Entry 2FYY (X-ray diffraction, 1.50 A resolution); this record covers chains A and B of the 3 polymer chains in the assembly.

Chain A:
Name: HLA class I histocompatibility antigen, B-35 alpha chain
Source organism: Homo sapiens
UniProt: P30474 (1B35_HUMAN); residues 1-276 here correspond to UniProt positions 25-300 (UniProt number = residue number + 24)
Chain sequence (276 residues; row label = number of the first residue in the row):
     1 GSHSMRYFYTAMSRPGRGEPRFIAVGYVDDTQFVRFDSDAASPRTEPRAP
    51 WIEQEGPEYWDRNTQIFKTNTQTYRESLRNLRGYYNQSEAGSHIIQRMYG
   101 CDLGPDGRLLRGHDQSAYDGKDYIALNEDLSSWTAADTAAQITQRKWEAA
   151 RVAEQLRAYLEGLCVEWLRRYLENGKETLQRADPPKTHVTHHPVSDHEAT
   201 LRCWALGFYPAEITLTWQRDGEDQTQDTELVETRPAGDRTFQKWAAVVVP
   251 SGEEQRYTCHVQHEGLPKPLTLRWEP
Disulfide bonds: Cys101-Cys164, Cys203-Cys259

Chain B:
Name: Beta-2-microglobulin
Source organism: Homo sapiens
UniProt: P61769 (B2MG_HUMAN); residues 1-99 here correspond to UniProt positions 21-119 (UniProt number = residue number + 20)
Chain sequence (99 residues; numbered 1 to 99; the number before each row is that of its first residue):
     1 IQRTPKIQVYSRHPAENGKSNFLNCYVSGFHPSDIEVDLLKNGERIEKVE
    51 HSDLSFSKDWSFYLLYYTEFTPTEKDEYACRVNHVTLSQPKIVKWDRDM
Disulfide bonds: Cys25-Cys80
Curated features (UniProtKB/Swiss-Prot):
  - modified residue: Gln2 (Pyrrolidone carboxylic acid)
  - glycosylation: Ile1 (N-linked (Glc) (glycation) isoleucine), Lys19 (N-linked (Glc) (glycation) lysine), Lys41 (N-linked (Glc) (glycation) lysine), Lys48 (N-linked (Glc) (glycation) lysine), Lys58 (N-linked (Glc) (glycation) lysine), Lys91 (N-linked (Glc) (glycation) lysine), Lys94 (N-linked (Glc) (glycation) lysine)

Interface between chain A and chain B:
Pairs across the interface (56):
  Phe8(A) with Ser55(B); Phe56(B), hydrophobic
  Tyr9(A) with Phe56(B)
  Thr10(A) with Phe56(B); Phe62(B)
  Met12(A) with Ser33(B), hydrogen bond
  Arg17(A) with Asp34(B), salt bridge
  Val25(A) with Asp53(B); Leu54(B); Ser55(B)
  Tyr27(A) with Ser55(B); Tyr63(B), hydrogen bond
  Gln32(A) with Asp53(B), hydrogen bond
  Arg35(A) with Asp53(B), salt bridge
  Arg48(A) with Asp53(B), salt bridge
  Ile94(A) with Pro32(B), hydrophobic; Ser33(B)
  Gln96(A) with His31(B), hydrogen bond; Phe56(B); Trp60(B), hydrogen bond (side chain-backbone); Phe62(B)
  Arg97(A) with Phe56(B)
  Met98(A) with Phe56(B), hydrophobic; Ser57(B)
  Gln115(A) with Trp60(B)
  Ser116(A) with Trp60(B)
  Ala117(A) with Trp60(B), hydrophobic
  Asp119(A) with His31(B)
  Gly120(A) with Arg3(B), hydrogen bond (backbone-side chain); His31(B), hydrogen bond (backbone-side chain); Trp60(B)
  Asp122(A) with Trp60(B), hydrogen bond
  His192(A) with Asp98(B)
  Arg202(A) with Asp98(B), hydrogen bond (side chain-backbone); Met99(B)
  Trp204(A) with Asp98(B); Met99(B)
  Val231(A) with Gln8(B)
  Glu232(A) with Gln8(B), hydrogen bond (backbone-side chain); Tyr26(B); Ser28(B), hydrogen bond
  Thr233(A) with Tyr26(B)
  Arg234(A) with Gln8(B), hydrogen bond; Tyr10(B); Met99(B), hydrogen bond (side chain-backbone)
  Pro235(A) with Tyr10(B), hydrogen bond (backbone-side chain); Asn24(B); Tyr26(B); Leu65(B), hydrophobic
  Ala236(A) with Arg12(B), hydrogen bond (backbone-side chain); Asn24(B), hydrogen bond (backbone-side chain)
  Gly237(A) with Arg12(B), hydrogen bond (backbone-side chain)
  Gln242(A) with Tyr10(B); Ser11(B), hydrogen bond (side chain-backbone); Arg12(B), hydrogen bond (side chain-backbone)
  Trp244(A) with Met99(B), hydrogen bond (side chain-backbone)
Other interface residues (no listed pair), chain A (34 interface residues in all): Ile23, Asp238
Other interface residues (no listed pair), chain B (28 interface residues in all): Ile1, Lys6, His13, Lys58, Asp59

Summary:
34 residues of chain A and 28 residues of chain B are in contact, with 20 hydrogen bonds and 3 salt bridges.
Polar contacts include Arg17(A)-Asp34(B), Arg35(A)-Asp53(B) and Arg48(A)-Asp53(B).
Chain A is HLA class I histocompatibility antigen, B-35 alpha chain and chain B is Beta-2-microglobulin, both
from Homo sapiens; the structure, The role of T cell receptor alpha genes in directing human MHC restriction,
was determined by X-ray diffraction, deposited together with 2FZ3.
